Entry 9F3R (electron microscopy, 4.30 A resolution (low resolution: residue-level contacts below are approximate; hydrogen-bond / salt-bridge calls are withheld)); this record covers chains C and D of the 14 polymer chains in the assembly.

Chain C:
Protein: Detyrosinated tubulin alpha-1B chain
From: Homo sapiens
UniProt: P68363 (TBA1B_HUMAN); numbering as in UniProt; present here: 1-37, 47-441
Amino-acid sequence (453 residues; numbered 1 to 441 plus 18 insertion-coded residues; 6 numbers in that range are skipped by the numbering (no residue carries them; nothing is unmodelled there); the number before each row is that of its first residue; a row labelled like 37A-37E holds insertion residues (37A, then the next letters in order)):
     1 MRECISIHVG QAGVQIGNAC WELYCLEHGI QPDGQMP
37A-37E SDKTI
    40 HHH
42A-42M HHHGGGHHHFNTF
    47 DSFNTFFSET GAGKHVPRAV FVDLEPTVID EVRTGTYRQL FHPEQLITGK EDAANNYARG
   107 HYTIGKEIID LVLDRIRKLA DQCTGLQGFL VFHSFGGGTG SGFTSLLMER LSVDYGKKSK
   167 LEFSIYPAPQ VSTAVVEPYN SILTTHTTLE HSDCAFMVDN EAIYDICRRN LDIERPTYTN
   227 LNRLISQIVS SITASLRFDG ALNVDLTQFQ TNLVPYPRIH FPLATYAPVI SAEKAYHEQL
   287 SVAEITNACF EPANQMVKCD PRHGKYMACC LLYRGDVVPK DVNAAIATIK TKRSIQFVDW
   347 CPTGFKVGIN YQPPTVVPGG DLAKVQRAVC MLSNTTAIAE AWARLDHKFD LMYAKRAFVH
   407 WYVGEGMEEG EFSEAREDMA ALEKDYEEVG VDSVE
Disordered / not traced: 37A-37E, 42A-42M
Sequence notes: linker (40-42, 42A-42M); engineered mutation Gln254 (Glu in P68363)
Metal / ion sites: Mg2+: Glu71 (together with GTP)
Ligand contacts:
  - GTP (guanosine-5'-triphosphate), molecule 1: Gly10, Gln11, Ala12, Gln15, Glu71, Asp98, Ala99, Ala100, Asn101, Ser140, Gly143, Gly144, Thr145, Ile171, Thr179, Glu183, Asn206, Tyr224, Leu227, Asn228
  - GTP, molecule 2: Ala247, Leu248, Asn249, Gln254
Swiss-Prot annotation at these positions:
  - motif: Met1 to Cys4 (MREC motif)
  - binding site (GTP): Gly10, Gln11, Ala12, Gln15, Glu71, Ala99, Ser140, Gly143, Gly144, Thr145, Gly146, Thr179, Glu183, Asn206, Tyr224, Asn228, Leu252
  - modified residue: Lys37C (N6,N6,N6-trimethyllysine), Ser48 (Phosphoserine), Ser232 (Phosphoserine), Tyr282 (3'-nitrotyrosine), Arg339 (Omega-N-methylarginine), Ser439 (Phosphoserine)
  - binding site (Mg(2+)): Glu71
  - cross-link (Glycyl lysine isopeptide (Lys-Gly)): Lys326 (interchain with G-Cter in ubiquitin), Lys370 (interchain with G-Cter in ubiquitin)
Reported in the primary citation:
  - mutagenesis - E254Q: abolished catalytic activity on GTP

Chain D:
Protein: Tubulin beta-3 chain
From: Homo sapiens
UniProt: Q13509 (TBB3_HUMAN); numbering as in UniProt (aligned over 1-450)
Amino-acid sequence (456 residues; row label = number of the first residue in the row):
     1 MREIVHIQAG QCGNQIGAKF WEVISDEHGI DPSGNYVGDS DLQLERISVY YNEASSHKYV
    61 PRAILVDLEP GTMDSVRSGA FGHLFRPDNF IFGQSGAGNN WAKGHYTEGA ELVDSVLDVV
   121 RKECENCDCL QGFQLTHSLG GGTGSGMGTL LISKVREEYP DRIMNTFSVV PSPKVSDTVV
   181 EPYNATLSIH QLVENTDETY CIDNEALYDI CFRTLKLATP TYGDLNHLVS ATMSGVTTSL
   241 RFPGQLNADL RKLAVNMVPF PRLHFFMPGF APLTARGSQQ YRALTVPELT QQMFDAKNMM
   301 AACDPRHGRY LTVATVFRGR MSMKEVDEQM LAIQSKNSSY FVEWIPNNVK VAVCDIPPRG
   361 LKMSSTFIGN STAIQELFKR ISEQFTAMFR RKAFLHWYTG EGMDEMEFTE AESNMNDLVS
   421 EYQQYQDATA EEEGEMYEDD EEESEAQGPK ENLYFQ
Disordered / not traced: 430-456
Sequence notes: expression tag (451-456)
Metal / ion sites: Mg2+: Glu69 (together with GTP)
Ligand contacts:
  - GTP (guanosine-5'-triphosphate), molecule 1: Gly10, Gln11, Cys12, Gln15, Ile16, Asp67, Glu69, Gly96, Ala97, Gly98, Asn99, Ser138, Gly141, Gly142, Thr143, Gly144, Asp177, Thr178, Asn204, Tyr222, Asn226
  - GTP, molecule 2: Gln245, Leu246, Lys252
Swiss-Prot annotation at these positions:
  - motif: Met1 to Ile4 (MREI motif)
  - binding site (GDP): Gly10, Gln11, Cys12, Gln15, Asn99, Ser138, Gly142, Thr143, Gly144, Asp177, Asn204, Tyr222, Asn226
  - binding site (GTP): Gln11, Glu69, Ser138, Gly142, Thr143, Gly144, Asn204, Asn226
  - binding site (Mg(2+)): Glu69
  - modified residue: Ser172 (Phosphoserine), Glu438 (5-glutamyl polyglutamate), Ser444 (Phosphoserine)
  - natural variant: Arg62 (R62Q: In CFEOM3A), Thr178 (T178M: In CDCBM1), Glu205 (E205K: In CDCBM1), Arg262 (R262C: In CFEOM3A; R262H: In CFEOM3A), Ala302 (A302T: In CFEOM3A; A302V: In CDCBM1), Met323 (M323V: In CDCBM1), Arg380 (R380C: In CFEOM3A), Glu410 (E410K: In CFEOM3A), Asp417 (D417H: In CFEOM3A; D417N: In CFEOM3A)

Interface between chain C and chain D:
Contacting residue pairs - 57 pairs, chain C then chain D:
  Met1(C) - Pro70(D)
  Met1(C) - Gln94(D)
  Arg2(C) - Glu69(D)
  Arg2(C) - Gly71(D)
  Gly246(C) - Gln11(D)
  Ala247(C) - Gln11(D)
  Ala247(C) - Gln15(D)
  Leu248(C) - Asp177(D)
  Asn249(C) - Gln11(D)
  Asn249(C) - Glu69(D)
  Asp251(C) - Glu69(D)
  Asp251(C) - Gly96(D)
  Thr253(C) - Lys103(D)
  Gln254(C) - Gly98(D)
  Gln254(C) - Asn99(D)
  Gln256(C) - Trp397(D)
  Thr257(C) - Gly98(D)
  Thr257(C) - Phe394(D)
  Thr257(C) - Trp397(D)
  Asn258(C) - Asn99(D)
  Asn258(C) - Thr178(D)
  Asn258(C) - Val179(D)
  Asn258(C) - Phe394(D)
  Val260(C) - His396(D)
  Pro261(C) - Phe394(D)
  Pro261(C) - His396(D)
  Tyr262(C) - Arg391(D)
  Tyr262(C) - His396(D)
  Pro263(C) - His396(D)
  Val324(C) - Pro220(D)
  Pro325(C) - Tyr208(D)
  Pro325(C) - Tyr222(D)
  Lys326(C) - Tyr208(D)
  Lys326(C) - Ala218(D)
  Lys326(C) - Pro220(D)
  Asn329(C) - Val175(D)
  Asn329(C) - Tyr208(D)
  Ile332(C) - Val175(D)
  Lys336(C) - Lys174(D)
  Trp346(C) - Met388(D)
  Trp346(C) - Arg391(D)
  Trp346(C) - Ala393(D)
  Pro348(C) - Gln384(D)
  Pro348(C) - Met388(D)
  Thr349(C) - Ser176(D)
  Thr349(C) - Val179(D)
  Thr349(C) - Gln384(D)
  Gly350(C) - Ser176(D)
  Phe351(C) - Ser176(D)
  Phe351(C) - Asp177(D)
  Phe351(C) - Thr178(D)
  Phe351(C) - Val179(D)
  Lys352(C) - Asn99(D)
  Lys352(C) - Asp177(D)
  Lys352(C) - Thr178(D)
  Val353(C) - Asp177(D)
  Val435(C) - Arg391(D)
Interface residues without a listed pair, chain C (40 interface residues in all): Thr130, Gly131, Lys163, Ala314, Cys347, Tyr357, Glu434, Val437, Ser439, Glu441
Interface residues without a listed pair, chain D (37 interface residues in all): Gly93, Val180, Glu181, Pro182, Thr219, Thr221, Ala387, Arg390, Lys392, Gly400

Overview:
The interface between chain C and chain D involves 40 residues on one side and 37 on the other. One GTP
molecule is bound between chain C and chain D. Chain C binds GTP. Bound to chain D: GTP. The paper reports
that E254Q of chain C abolishes catalytic activity on GTP.
Chain C is Detyrosinated tubulin alpha-1B chain and chain D is Tubulin beta-3 chain, both from Homo sapiens;
the structure, 13pf E254Q microtubule from recombinant human tubulin decorated with EB3, was determined by
electron microscopy together with 9F3B, 9F3H and 9F3S from the same study.
